PDB entry 2Y8O | X-ray diffraction, 1.95 A resolution | chains A and B

== Chain A ==
Molecule: Mitogen-activated protein kinase 14
Organism: Homo sapiens
Notes: EC 2.7.11.24
UniProt: Q16539 (MK14_HUMAN); numbering as in UniProt (aligned over 1-360)
Chain sequence (362 residues; row label = number of the first residue in the row; numbers below 1 keep their minus sign (Gly-1 is residue -1)):
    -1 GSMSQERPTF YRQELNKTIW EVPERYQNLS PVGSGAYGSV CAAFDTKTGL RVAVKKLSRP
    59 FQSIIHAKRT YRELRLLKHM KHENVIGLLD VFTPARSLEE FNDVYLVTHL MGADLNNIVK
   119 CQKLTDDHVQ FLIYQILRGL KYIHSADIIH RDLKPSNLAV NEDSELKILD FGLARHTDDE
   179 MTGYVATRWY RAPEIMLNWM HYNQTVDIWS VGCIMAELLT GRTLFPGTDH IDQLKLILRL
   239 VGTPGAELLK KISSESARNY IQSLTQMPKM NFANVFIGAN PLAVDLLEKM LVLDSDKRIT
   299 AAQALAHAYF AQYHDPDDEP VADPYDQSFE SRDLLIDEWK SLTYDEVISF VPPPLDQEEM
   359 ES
Not modelled in the structure: -1 to 3, 174-184, 354-360
Sequence notes: expression tag (-1 to 0); engineered mutation Ser162 (Cys in Q16539)
UniProt features mapped onto this chain:
  - motif: Thr180 to Tyr182 (TXY)
  - active site: Asp168 (Proton acceptor)
  - binding site (ATP): Val30 to Val38, Lys53
  - modified residue: Ser2 (N-acetylserine), Thr16 (Phosphothreonine), Lys53 (N6-acetyllysine), Lys152 (N6-acetyllysine), Thr180 (Phosphothreonine), Tyr182 (Phosphotyrosine), Thr263 (Phosphothreonine), Tyr323 (Phosphotyrosine)
  - natural variant: Ala51 (A51V: In a gastric adenocarcinoma sample), Pro322 (P322R: In a lung adenocarcinoma sample)
  - mutagenesis: Ala34 (A34V: Lowered kinase activity), Lys53 (K53R: Loss of kinase activity), Lys54 (K54R: Impairs MAP2K6/MKK6-dependent autophosphorylation), Tyr69 (Y69H: Lowered kinase activity), Asp168 (D168A: Loss of kinase activity), Thr175 (T175A: No effect on either the kinase activity or tyrosine phosphorylation), Asp176 (D176A: Emulation of the active state. Increase in activity; when associated with S-327 or L-327), Asp177 (D177A: Loss of kinase activity), Thr180 (T180E: Loss of kinase activity), Tyr182 (Y182F: Loss of kinase activity), Ala320 (A320T: Lowered kinase activity), Phe327 (F327L: Emulation of the active state. Increase in activity; when associated with A-176; F327S: Emulation of the active state. Increase in activity; when associated with A-176), 1 further mutagenesis entry in UniProt

== Chain B ==
Molecule: Dual specificity mitogen-activated protein kinase kinase 6
Notes: EC 2.7.12.2; fragment: n-terminal docking peptide of mkk6, residues 4-17
UniProt: P52564 (MP2K6_HUMAN); numbering as in UniProt (aligned over 4-17)
Chain sequence (14 residues; each row starts with the number of its first residue):
     4 SKGKKRNPGL KIPK
Not modelled in the structure: 4-9
UniProt features mapped onto this chain:
  - site: Lys14, Ile15 (Cleavage)

== How chain A and chain B interact ==
Contacting residue pairs - 26 pairs, chain A then chain B:
  Ala111(A) - Pro16(B)
  Asn115(A) - Pro16(B)
  Ile116(A) - Leu13(B)  hydrophobic
  Ile116(A) - Lys14(B)
  Cys119(A) - Lys14(B)  hydrogen bond (side chain-backbone)
  Cys119(A) - Pro16(B)  hydrophobic
  Gln120(A) - Leu13(B)
  Gln120(A) - Lys14(B)  hydrogen bond (side chain-backbone)
  Leu122(A) - Leu13(B)  hydrophobic
  Asp125(A) - Pro11(B)
  His126(A) - Pro11(B)
  His126(A) - Gly12(B)  hydrogen bond (side chain-backbone)
  His126(A) - Leu13(B)
  Phe129(A) - Asn10(B)
  Phe129(A) - Pro11(B)
  Val158(A) - Leu13(B)  hydrophobic
  Asn159(A) - Ile15(B)
  Glu160(A) - Gly12(B)
  Glu160(A) - Leu13(B)  hydrogen bond (backbone-backbone)
  Glu160(A) - Ile15(B)
  Asp161(A) - Asn10(B)  hydrogen bond (backbone-side chain)
  Asp161(A) - Pro11(B)
  Ser162(A) - Pro11(B)  hydrogen bond (side chain-backbone)
  Ser162(A) - Leu13(B)
  Glu163(A) - Asn10(B)
  Tyr311(A) - Pro11(B)
Other interface residues (no listed pair), chain A (17 interface residues in all): Gly110

== Overview ==
The interface between chain A and chain B involves 17 residues on one side and 7 on the other; the contacts
include 6 hydrogen bonds. Polar pairs include Cys119(A)-Lys14(B), Gln120(A)-Lys14(B) and His126(A)-Gly12(B).
Chain A is Mitogen-activated protein kinase 14 (Homo sapiens) and chain B is Dual specificity
mitogen-activated protein kinase kinase 6; the structure, Crystal structure of human p38alpha complexed with a
MAPK docking peptide, was determined by X-ray diffraction together with 4FMQ, 3TEI, 2Y9Q, 2XRW and 2XS0 from
the same study.
